Entry 9JFX (electron microscopy, 2.87 A resolution); this record covers chains A and R of the 5 polymer chains in the assembly.

== Chain A ==
Protein: Guanine nucleotide-binding protein G(s) subunit alpha isoforms short
From: Homo sapiens
UniProt: P63092 (GNAS2_HUMAN); aligned in 2 segments with insertions or deletions, so no single offset holds: 5-195 ~ UniProt 5-64; 204-384 ~ UniProt 204-394
Chain sequence (262 residues; numbered -8 to 384; 131 numbers in that range are skipped by the numbering (no residue carries them; nothing is unmodelled there); the number before each row is that of its first residue; numbers below 1 keep their minus sign (Met-8 is residue -8)):
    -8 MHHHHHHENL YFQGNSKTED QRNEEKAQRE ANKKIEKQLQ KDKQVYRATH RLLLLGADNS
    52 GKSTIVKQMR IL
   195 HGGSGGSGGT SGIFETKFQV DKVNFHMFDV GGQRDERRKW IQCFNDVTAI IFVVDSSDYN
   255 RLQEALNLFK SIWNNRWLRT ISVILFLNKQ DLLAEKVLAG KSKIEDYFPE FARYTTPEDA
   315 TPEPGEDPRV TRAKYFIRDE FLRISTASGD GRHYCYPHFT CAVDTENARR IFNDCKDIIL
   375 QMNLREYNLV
Disordered / not traced: -8 to 8, 195-204
Construct notes: initiating methionine (-8); expression tag (-7 to 4); engineered mutation Asp49 (Gly in P63092), Asn50 (Glu in P63092), Asp249 (Ala in P63092), Asp252 (Ser in P63092), Ala362 (Ile372 in P63092), Ile365 (Val375 in P63092), Lys370 (Arg380 in P63092), Leu374 (Gln384 in P63092), Gln375 (Arg385 in P63092), Asn377 (His387 in P63092), Glu380 (Gln390 in P63092), Asn382 (Glu392 in P63092), Val384 (Leu394 in P63092); linker (196-203)

== Chain R ==
Protein: G-protein coupled receptor 4
From: Homo sapiens
UniProt: P46093 (GPR4_HUMAN); residue numbers follow UniProt; this construct covers 1-354
Chain sequence (374 residues; row label = number of the first residue in the row):
     1 MGNHTWEGCH VDSRVDHLFP PSLYIFVIGV GLPTNCLALW AAYRQVQQRN ELGVYLMNLS
    61 IADLLYICTL PLWVDYFLHH DNWIHGPGSC KLFGFIFYTN IYISIAFLCC ISVDRYLAVA
   121 HPLRFARLRR VKTAVAVSSV VWATELGANS APLFHDELFR DRYNHTFCFE KFPMEGWVAW
   181 MNLYRVFVGF LFPWALMLLS YRGILRAVRG SVSTERQEKA KIKRLALSLI AIVLVCFAPY
   241 HVLLLSRSAI YLGRPWDCGF EERVFSAYHS SLAFTSLNCV ADPILYCLVN EGARSDVAKA
   301 LHNLLRFLAS DKPQEMANAS LTLETPLTSK RNSTAKAMTG SWAATPPSQG DQVQEFLEVL
   361 FQGPHHHHHH HHHH
Disordered / not traced: 1-7, 305-374
Construct notes: expression tag (355-374)
Cystine bridges: Cys9-Cys258, Cys90-Cys168
UniProt features mapped onto this chain:
  - region: Glu157 to Phe172 (Extracellular loop 2 (ECL2))
  - site: Glu145 (Required for activation), His155 (Proton sensing), His165 (Proton sensing), His269 (Proton sensing)
  - glycosylation (N-linked (GlcNAc...) asparagine): Asn3, Asn164
From the paper describing this entry:
  - contacts within the chain: Asp161-His165, Asp16-His269
  - conformationally variable residues (loop rearrangement): Asp81
  - mutagenesis - Y24A, Y24F, W73A, W73F, F77A: decreased signaling in response to NE52-QQ57
  - mutagenesis - F237A: decreased signaling
  - mutagenesis - D63N: decreased signaling in response to proton
  - mutagenesis - D161A, D161N, H165F, H241F, H269F, D282N: decreased signaling in response to pH
  - mutagenesis - H165A/H269A, H165F/H269F: abolished signaling
  - mutagenesis - H165A/H241A/H269A, H165F/H241F/H269F: abolished signaling in response to proton

== How chain A and chain R interact ==
Pairs across the interface - 34 pairs, chain A then chain R:
  Gln35(A) with Arg130(R), hydrogen bond
  His41(A) with Leu123(R)
  Asp215(A) with Arg124(R), hydrogen bond (backbone-side chain)
  Lys216(A) with Arg124(R)
  Tyr348(A) with Ser213(R)
  Tyr350(A) with Ser213(R)
  Phe366(A) with Leu123(R), hydrophobic
  Lys370(A) with Pro122(R); Leu123(R)
  Asp371(A) with Ser211(R); Val212(R); Ser213(R)
  Ile373(A) with Pro122(R), hydrophobic
  Leu374(A) with Val119(R)
  Gln375(A) with Ser211(R); Ser213(R); Thr214(R), hydrogen bond
  Asn377(A) with Ala118(R), hydrogen bond (side chain-backbone); Pro122(R); Arg129(R)
  Glu380(A) with Asn50(R)
  Tyr381(A) with Glu51(R), hydrogen bond; Asp114(R); Arg115(R); Ala118(R), hydrophobic; Arg129(R)
  Asn382(A) with Gln45(R), hydrogen bond; Arg115(R); Asn290(R), hydrogen bond (backbone-side chain)
  Leu383(A) with Ile204(R), hydrophobic; Ile222(R)
  Val384(A) with Glu218(R); Lys221(R), hydrogen bond (backbone-side chain); Ile222(R)
Interface residues without a listed pair, chain A (20 interface residues in all): Val217, Leu378
Interface residues without a listed pair, chain R (24 interface residues in all): Leu52, Ala120, Val208

== Overview ==
20 residues of chain A and 24 residues of chain R are in contact, with 8 hydrogen bonds. Polar pairs include
Gln35(A)-Arg130(R), Asp215(A)-Arg124(R) and Gln375(A)-Thr214(R). From the paper: D161A, D161N and H165F of
chain R, among others, reduce signaling in response to pH; conformational variability at Asp81(R); 17
substitutions were tested in all.
Chain A is Guanine nucleotide-binding protein G(s) subunit alpha isoforms short and chain R is G-protein
coupled receptor 4, both from Homo sapiens; the structure, Cryo-EM structure of GPR4 complexed with miniGs/q
in pH7.5, was determined by electron microscopy together with 8ZCE, 8ZCF, 9JFT, 9JFV, 9JFW, 9JFZ, 9JHP and
9LGM from the same study.
